PDB entry 9IUF | electron microscopy, 1.78 A resolution | chains D and G of the 18 polymer chains in the assembly

Chain D (and G):
Name: CFA/III pilin
Source organism: Escherichia coli
Notes: chain G of this document is another copy of the same molecule, construct and numbering; everything in this record applies to it too
UniProt: Q59393 (Q59393_ECOLX); residues 1-208 here correspond to UniProt positions 31-238 (UniProt number = residue number + 30)
Chain sequence (208 residues; each row starts with the number of its first residue):
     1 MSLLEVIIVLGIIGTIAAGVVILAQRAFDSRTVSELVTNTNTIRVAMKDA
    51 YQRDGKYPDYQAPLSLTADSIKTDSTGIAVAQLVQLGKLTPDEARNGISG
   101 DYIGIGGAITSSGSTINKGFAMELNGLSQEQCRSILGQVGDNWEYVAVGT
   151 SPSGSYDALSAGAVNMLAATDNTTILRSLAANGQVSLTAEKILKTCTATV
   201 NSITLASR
Disulfide bonds: Cys-132/Cys-196
Reported in the primary citation:
  - self-association interface (contacts with another copy of this molecule); pairs are residue here / residue on that copy: Glu-5/Leu-3 (backbone contact)

Interface between chain D and chain G:
Residue-residue contacts - 41 pairs, chain D then chain G:
  Leu-23(D) / Leu-3(G)  hydrophobic
  Leu-23(D) / Leu-4(G)  hydrophobic
  Leu-23(D) / Ile-7(G)
  Ala-24(D) / Leu-3(G)
  Arg-26(D) / Ile-7(G)
  Ala-27(D) / Leu-3(G)  hydrophobic
  Ala-27(D) / Ile-7(G)  hydrophobic
  Ala-27(D) / Leu-10(G)
  Ser-30(D) / Ile-7(G)
  Ser-30(D) / Leu-10(G)
  Arg-31(D) / Leu-10(G)
  Val-37(D) / Ala-17(G)  hydrophobic
  Thr-38(D) / Ala-17(G)
  Asn-41(D) / Val-20(G)
  Asn-41(D) / Val-21(G)
  Arg-44(D) / Val-21(G)
  Arg-44(D) / Gln-25(G)  hydrogen bond
  Lys-48(D) / Gln-25(G)
  Lys-48(D) / Phe-28(G)
  Gln-52(D) / Arg-95(G)
  Arg-53(D) / Asp-92(G)  salt bridge
  Arg-53(D) / Arg-95(G)
  Gly-55(D) / Gly-100(G)
  Ser-111(D) / Pro-152(G)
  Lys-118(D) / Ser-99(G)  hydrogen bond (side chain-backbone)
  Lys-118(D) / Gly-100(G)
  Lys-118(D) / Asp-101(G)  salt bridge
  Lys-118(D) / Ser-153(G)
  Lys-118(D) / Gly-154(G)
  Gln-138(D) / Gly-11(G)
  Gln-138(D) / Gly-14(G)
  Gln-138(D) / Thr-15(G)
  Gln-138(D) / Ala-18(G)
  Asn-142(D) / Ala-18(G)  hydrogen bond (side chain-backbone)
  Asn-142(D) / Val-21(G)
  Asn-142(D) / Ile-22(G)
  Leu-179(D) / Thr-199(G)  hydrogen bond (backbone-side chain)
  Gln-184(D) / Thr-199(G)
  Arg-208(D) / Ser-128(G)
  Arg-208(D) / Thr-199(G)  hydrogen bond (side chain-backbone)
  Arg-208(D) / Val-200(G)
Also at the interface, not in a pair above, chain D (28 interface residues in all): Val-20, Ser-34, Val-45, Thr-110, Val-139, Trp-143, Ala-180
Also at the interface, not in a pair above, chain G (31 interface residues in all): Ile-13, Gly-19, Ala-24, Ala-68, Gly-126, Leu-127

In short:
The interface between chain D and chain G involves 28 residues on one side and 31 on the other; the contacts
include 5 hydrogen bonds and 2 salt bridges. Among the polar pairs are Arg-53(D)/Asp-92(G),
Lys-118(D)/Asp-101(G) and Arg-44(D)/Gln-25(G). From the paper: a self-association interface involving
Glu-5(D).
Both chains are CFA/III pilin (Escherichia coli). Entry 9IUF (Cryo-EM structure of the type IVb pilus from
enterotoxigenic Escherichia coli) was determined by electron microscopy, deposited together with 9IUG.
